PDB entry 8P7B | electron microscopy, 2.42 A resolution | chains B and R of the 5 polymer chains in the assembly

[Chain B]
Protein: Serine--tRNA ligase, cytoplasmic
Organism: Homo sapiens
Notes: EC 6.1.1.11
Reference sequence: P49591 (SYSC_HUMAN); residue numbers follow UniProt; this construct covers 1-514
Chain sequence (514 residues; row label = number of the first residue in the row):
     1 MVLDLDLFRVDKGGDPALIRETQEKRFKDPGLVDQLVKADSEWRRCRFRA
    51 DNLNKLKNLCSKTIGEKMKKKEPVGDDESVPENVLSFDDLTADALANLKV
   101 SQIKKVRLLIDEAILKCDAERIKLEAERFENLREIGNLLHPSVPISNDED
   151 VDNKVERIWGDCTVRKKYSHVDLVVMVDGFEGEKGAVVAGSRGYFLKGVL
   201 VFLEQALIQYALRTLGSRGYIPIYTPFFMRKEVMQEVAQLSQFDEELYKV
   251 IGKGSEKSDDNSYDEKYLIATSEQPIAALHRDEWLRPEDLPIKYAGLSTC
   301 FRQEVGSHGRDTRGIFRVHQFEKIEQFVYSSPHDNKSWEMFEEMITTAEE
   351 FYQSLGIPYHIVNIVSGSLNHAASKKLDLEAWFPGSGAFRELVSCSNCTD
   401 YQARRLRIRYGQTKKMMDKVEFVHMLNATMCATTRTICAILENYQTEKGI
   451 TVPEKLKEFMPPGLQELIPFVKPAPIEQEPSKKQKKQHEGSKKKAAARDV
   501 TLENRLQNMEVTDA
Unresolved in the structure: 1, 75-87, 256-263, 478-514
Swiss-Prot annotation at these positions:
  - motif: Lys482 to Lys494 (Nuclear localization signal)
  - binding site (L-serine): Thr271, Arg302, Glu325, Asn427
  - binding site (ATP): Arg302 to Glu304, Val318 to Phe321, Glu391 to Ser394
  - site: Thr429 (Important for serine binding)
  - modified residue: Met1 (N-acetylmethionine), Ser241 (Phosphoserine), Lys323 (N6-acetyllysine)
  - natural variant: Asp172 (D172N: In NEDMAS), Arg213 (R213L: In NEDMAS), Arg302 (R302C: In NEDMAS), Arg390 (R390C: In NEDMAS)
  - mutagenesis: Val2 to Gly14 (Abolishes DNA binding), Arg9 (R9A: Strongly decreased enzyme activity), Arg44 (R44A: Abolishes enzyme activity), Asp51 (D51A: Abolishes enzyme activity), Asn54 (N54A: Strongly decreased enzyme activity), Lys55 (K55A: Moderately decreased enzyme activity), Asn58 (N58A: Moderately decreased enzyme activity), Ser61 (S61A: Moderately decreased enzyme activity), Gly75 to Asn97 (Decreased enzyme activity. Abolishes DNA binding), Lys104 (K104A: Moderately decreased enzyme activity), Arg107 (R107A: Moderately decreased enzyme activity), Gly254 to Asn261 (Mildly decreased enzyme activity. Nearly abolishes DNA binding), 8 further mutagenesis entries in UniProt

[Chain R]
Molecule: Serine tRNA
Organism: Trichoplusia ni
Sequence (85 nucleotides; row label = number of the first residue in the row; note: 1 number in that range is skipped by the numbering (no residue carries it; nothing is unmodelled there); a row labelled like 47A-47I holds insertion residues (47A, then the next letters in order)):
     1 GCAGUGGUGGCXGAGU
    18 GGU
   20A U
    21 AAGGCGUCGGAXUUGAXAUCCGAUUCG
47A-47I CUCUGCGAG
    48 XGUGGGUUCGAAUCCCACCCACUGCGCCA
Unresolved in the structure: 75-76
Modified / non-standard residues: 4AC (N(4)-acetylcytidine-5'-monophosphate) at position 12, OMG (o2'-methylguanosine-5'-monophosphate) at position 18, H2U (5,6-dihydrouridine-5'-monophosphate) at position 20, M2G (N2-dimethylguanosine-5'-monophosphate) at position 26, JMH (3-Methylcytidine- 5'-monophosphate) at position 32, 6IA (N6-isopentenyl-adenosine-5'-monophosphate) at position 37, PSU (pseudouridine-5'-monophosphate) at position 39, OMU (o2'-methyluridine 5'-monophosphate) at position 44, 5MC (5-methylcytidine-5'-monophosphate) at position 48, 5MU (5-methyluridine 5'-monophosphate) at position 54, PSU (pseudouridine-5'-monophosphate) at position 55, 1MA (6-hydro-1-methyladenosine-5'-monophosphate) at position 58
Glycans and other covalent adducts: covalent link U16-OMG_18
Ion coordination: Mg2+ site 1: G9, 4AC_12; Mg2+ site 2 near 5MC_48 (its only coordinating residue here)

[Chain B / chain R interface]
Contacting residue pairs (44; chain B residue first):
  Arg9(B) - C47A(R)  salt bridge to the phosphate
  Lys12(B) - U47B(R)  salt bridge to the phosphate
  Trp43(B) - G47(R)  phosphate contact
  Trp43(B) - C47A(R)  phosphate contact
  Arg44(B) - U47B(R)  salt bridge to the phosphate
  Arg47(B) - G47(R)  sugar contact
  Arg47(B) - G47G(R)  sugar contact
  Phe48(B) - C47A(R)  sugar contact
  Phe48(B) - U47B(R)  stacking on the base
  Asp51(B) - G47(R)  hydrogen bond to the base
  Asp51(B) - G47G(R)  hydrogen bond to the sugar
  Asn54(B) - G47G(R)  hydrogen bond to the sugar
  Lys55(B) - C47F(R)  phosphate contact
  Lys55(B) - G47G(R)  sugar contact
  Lys57(B) - A47H(R)  salt bridge to the phosphate
  Asn58(B) - G47G(R)  hydrogen bond to the phosphate
  Asn58(B) - A47H(R)  hydrogen bond to the phosphate
  Ser61(B) - G19(R)  hydrogen bond to the base
  Ser61(B) - C56(R)  hydrogen bond to the sugar
  Ser61(B) - G57(R)  sugar contact
  Ile64(B) - C56(R)  base contact
  Gly65(B) - G19(R)  base contact
  Met68(B) - C56(R)  base contact
  Lys69(B) - G19(R)  hydrogen bond to the sugar
  Lys104(B) - C56(R)  salt bridge to the phosphate
  Arg107(B) - C56(R)  hydrogen bond to the sugar
  Arg107(B) - G57(R)  salt bridge to the phosphate
  Lys253(B) - G1(R)  sugar contact
  Trp284(B) - U45(R)  phosphate contact
  Arg286(B) - U27(R)  hydrogen bond to the phosphate
  Arg286(B) - C28(R)  salt bridge to the phosphate
  Gln412(B) - M2G_26(R)  base contact
  Gln412(B) - U27(R)  sugar contact
  Thr413(B) - M2G_26(R)  base contact
  Thr413(B) - U27(R)  hydrogen bond to the base
  Thr413(B) - C28(R)  hydrogen bond to the sugar
  Thr413(B) - A43(R)  base contact
  Lys414(B) - OMU_44(R)  sugar contact
  Lys414(B) - U45(R)  phosphate contact
  Lys414(B) - C46(R)  salt bridge to the phosphate
  Lys415(B) - C28(R)  hydrogen bond to the sugar
  Met416(B) - G42(R)  sugar contact
  Met416(B) - A43(R)  sugar contact
  Val420(B) - C46(R)  phosphate contact
Also at the interface, not in a pair above, chain B (29 interface residues in all): Arg45, Arg409
Also at the interface, not in a pair above, chain R (20 interface residues in all): G10, G29

[In short]
Chain B and chain R form an interface of 29 and 20 residues respectively, with 13 hydrogen bonds, 8 salt
bridges and 1 aromatic stacking contact. Among the polar pairs are Asp51(B)-G47(R), Ser61(B)-G19(R) and
Thr413(B)-U27(R).
Here chain B is Serine--tRNA ligase, cytoplasmic (Homo sapiens) and chain R is Serine tRNA (Trichoplusia ni).
Entry 8P7B (CryoEM structure of METTL6 tRNA SerRS complex in a 1:2:2 stoichiometry) was determined by electron
microscopy, deposited together with 8P7C, 8P7D, 8OWX and 8OWY.
